PDB entry 3IB8 | X-ray diffraction, 1.80 A resolution | chain A

[Chain A]
Name: Icc protein
Organism: Mycobacterium tuberculosis
Notes: EC 3.1.4.17
UniProtKB: O06629 (O06629_MYCTU); residues 2-318 here = UniProt positions 2-318
Sequence (330 residues; row label = number of the first residue in the row; numbers below 1 keep their minus sign (Gly-11 is residue -11)):
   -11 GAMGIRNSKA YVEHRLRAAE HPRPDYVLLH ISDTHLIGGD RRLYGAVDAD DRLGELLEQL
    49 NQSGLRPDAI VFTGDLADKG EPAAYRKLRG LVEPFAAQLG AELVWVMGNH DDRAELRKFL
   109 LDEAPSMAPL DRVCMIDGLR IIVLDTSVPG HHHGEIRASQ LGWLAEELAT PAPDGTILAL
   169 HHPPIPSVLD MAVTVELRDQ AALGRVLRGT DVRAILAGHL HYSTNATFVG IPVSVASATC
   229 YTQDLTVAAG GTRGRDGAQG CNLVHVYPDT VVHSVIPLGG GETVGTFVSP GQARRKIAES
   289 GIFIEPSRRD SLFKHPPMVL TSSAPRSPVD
Disordered / not traced: -11 to 3, 299-318
Differences from the reference sequence: expression tag (-11 to 1)
Bound ions: Fe ion: Asp21, His23, Asp63, His209 (together with adenosine monophosphate); Mn2+: Asp63, Asn97 (together with adenosine monophosphate)
Small-molecule neighbours: adenosine monophosphate (AMP): Asp21, His23, Asp63, Asn97, His98, His169, Leu177, Met179, Ala180, Thr182, Val183, His207, Leu208, His209, Tyr229, Gln231, Thr240, Val276
Reported in the primary citation:
  - binding site for adenosine monophosphate: His23, Asp63, Asn97, His98, Tyr229
  - mutagenesis - N97A: abolished catalytic activity on bis-pNPP
  - mutagenesis - N97A: abolished catalytic activity on 3',5'-cAMP
  - mutagenesis - N97A, H98A, Y229A: decreased catalytic activity on 2',3'-cAMP
  - mutagenesis - H98A, H209A, Y229A: decreased catalytic activity on bis-pNPP
  - mutagenesis - H98A, H209A, Y229A: decreased catalytic activity on 3',5'-cAMP
  - catalytic residues: His98, His209 (proposed by the authors, not directly observed)
  - mutagenesis - H209A: unchanged catalytic activity on 2',3'-cAMP
  - mutagenesis - H140A: unchanged catalytic activity on any of the substrates

[In short]
Ligands of chain A: adenosine monophosphate. Asp21, His23, Asp63 and His209 form the Fe ion site. The Mn2+
site is built by Asp63 and Asn97. From the paper: catalytic residues His98 and His209; N97A, H98A and Y229A
reduce catalytic activity on 2',3'-cAMP; 5 substitutions were tested in all.
Chain A is Icc protein (Mycobacterium tuberculosis); the structure, Crystal structure of full length Rv0805 in
complex with 5'-AMP, was determined by X-ray diffraction together with 3IB7 from the same study.
